PDB entry 1ZN0 | electron microscopy, 15.50 A resolution (very low resolution: no residue pairs are listed; an interface is given only as per-side residue counts) | chains C and A of the 3 polymer chains in the assembly

# Chain C
Molecule: 16S ribosomal RNA
Source organism: Escherichia coli
Notes: fragment: Fragment of helix 44
Sequence (40 nucleotides; row label = number of the first residue in the row; note: 51 numbers in that range are skipped by the numbering (no residue carries them; nothing is unmodelled there)):
  1405 GUCACACCAU GGGAGUGGGU
  1476 AUUCAUGACU GGGGUGAAGU

# Chain A
Molecule: Ribosome recycling factor
Source organism: Escherichia coli
Reference sequence: P0A805 (RRF_ECOLI); residues 1-185 here = UniProt positions 1-185
Amino-acid sequence (185 residues; each row starts with the number of its first residue):
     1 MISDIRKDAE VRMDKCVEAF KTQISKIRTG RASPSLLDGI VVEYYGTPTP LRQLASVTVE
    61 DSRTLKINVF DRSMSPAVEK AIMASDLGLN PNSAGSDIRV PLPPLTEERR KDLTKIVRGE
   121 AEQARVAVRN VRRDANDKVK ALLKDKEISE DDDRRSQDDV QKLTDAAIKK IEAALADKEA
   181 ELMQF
Curated features (UniProtKB/Swiss-Prot):
  - modified residue: Lys162 (N6-acetyllysine)

# How chain C and chain A interact
At this resolution (16 A) residue pairs are not listed: 5 residues of chain C and 9 of chain A lie at the interface.

# Summary
The interface between chain C and chain A involves 5 residues on one side and 9 on the other.
Here chain C is 16S ribosomal RNA and chain A is Ribosome recycling factor, both from Escherichia coli. Entry
1ZN0 (Coordinates of RRF and EF-G fitted into Cryo-EM map of the 50S subunit bound with both ...) was
determined by electron microscopy (same publication as 1ZN1).
